PDB entry 6V8X | electron microscopy, 3.00 A resolution | chains A and B of the 12 polymer chains in the assembly

# Chain A
Molecule: Envelope glycoprotein gp120
From: Human immunodeficiency virus 1
Reference sequence: Q2N0S6 (Q2N0S6_9HIV1); the construct lacks a stretch of the UniProt sequence and is renumbered around it, so the offset changes along the chain: 33-136 = UniProt 32-135; 148-151 = UniProt 136-139; 152-184 = UniProt 143-175; 187-309 = UniProt 186-308; 3 more segments
Amino-acid sequence (471 residues; row label = number of the first residue in the row; note: 27 numbers in that range are skipped by the numbering (no residue carries them; nothing is unmodelled there); a row labelled like 151A-151C holds insertion residues (151A, then the next letters in order)):
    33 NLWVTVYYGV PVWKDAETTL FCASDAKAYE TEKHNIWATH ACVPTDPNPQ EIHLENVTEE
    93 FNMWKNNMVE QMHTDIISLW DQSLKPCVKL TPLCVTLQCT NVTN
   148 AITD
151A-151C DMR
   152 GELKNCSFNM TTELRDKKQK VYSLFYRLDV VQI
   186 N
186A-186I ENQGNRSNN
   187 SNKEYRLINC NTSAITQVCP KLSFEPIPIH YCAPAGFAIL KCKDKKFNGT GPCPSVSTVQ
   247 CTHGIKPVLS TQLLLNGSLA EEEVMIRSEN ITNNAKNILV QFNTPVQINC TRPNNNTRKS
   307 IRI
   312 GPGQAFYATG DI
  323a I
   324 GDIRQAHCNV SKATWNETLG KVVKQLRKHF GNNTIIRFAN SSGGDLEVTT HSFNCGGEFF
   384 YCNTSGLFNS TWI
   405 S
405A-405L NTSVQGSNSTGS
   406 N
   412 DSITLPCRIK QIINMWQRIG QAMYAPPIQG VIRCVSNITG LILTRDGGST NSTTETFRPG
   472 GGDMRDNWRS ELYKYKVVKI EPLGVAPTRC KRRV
Disordered / not traced: 58-65, 151A-151C, 186A-186I, 405A-405L
Cystine bridges: Cys54-Cys74, Cys119-Cys205, Cys126-Cys196, Cys131-Cys157, Cys218-Cys247, Cys228-Cys239, Cys296-Cys331, Cys378-Cys445, Cys385-Cys418
Covalently attached groups: N-acetylglucosamine (NAG) linked to Asn88, Asn133, Asn156, Asn160, Asn197, Asn262, Asn295, Asn301, Asn332, Asn339, Asn355, Asn363, Asn386, Asn392, Asn448; glycan linked to Asn276
Differences from the reference sequence: conflict Ile68 (Val67 in Q2N0S6), Ala148 (Asn136 in Q2N0S6), Val204 (Ala203 in Q2N0S6), Leu208 (Val207 in Q2N0S6), Leu255 (Val254 in Q2N0S6), Asn332 (Thr330 in Q2N0S6), Cys501 (Ala498 in Q2N0S6)
Reported in the primary citation:
  - conformationally variable residues (side-chain flip): His66, His72

# Chain B
Molecule: Envelope glycoprotein gp41
From: Human immunodeficiency virus 1
Reference sequence: Q2N0S9 (Q2N0S9_9HIV1); residues 520-664 here correspond to UniProt positions 519-663 (UniProt number = residue number - 1)
Amino-acid sequence (145 residues; numbered 520 to 664; the number before each row is that of its first residue):
   520 LGFLGAAGST MGAASMTLTV QARNLLSGIV QQQSNLLRAI EAQQHLLKLT VWGIKQLQAR
   580 VLAVERYLRD QQLLGIWGCS GKLICCTNVP WNSSWSNRNL SEIWDNMTWL QWDKEISNYT
   640 QIIYGLLEES QNQQEKNEQD LLALD
Disordered / not traced: 546-562
Cystine bridges: Cys598-Cys604
Covalently attached groups: N-acetylglucosamine (NAG) linked to Asn611
Differences from the reference sequence: conflict Cys605 (Thr604 in Q2N0S9)
Reported in the primary citation:
  - conformationally variable residues (helix shift): Lys567, Trp571

# How chain A and chain B interact
Cross-chain cystine bridges: Cys501(A)-Cys605(B)
Residue-residue contacts - 82 pairs, chain A then chain B:
  Leu34(A) - Pro609(B)
  Leu34(A) - Trp610(B)  hydrogen bond (backbone-backbone)
  Leu34(A) - Leu619(B)  hydrophobic
  Trp35(A) - Asn607(B)
  Trp35(A) - Val608(B)
  Trp35(A) - Pro609(B)
  Trp35(A) - Trp610(B)
  Val36(A) - Thr606(B)  hydrogen bond (backbone-side chain)
  Val36(A) - Val608(B)  hydrogen bond (backbone-backbone)
  Thr37(A) - Cys604(B)
  Thr37(A) - Cys605(B)
  Val38(A) - Leu593(B)  hydrophobic
  Val38(A) - Trp596(B)  hydrophobic
  Val38(A) - Leu602(B)
  Val38(A) - Ile603(B)
  Val38(A) - Cys604(B)  hydrogen bond (backbone-backbone)
  Tyr39(A) - Leu602(B)
  Tyr39(A) - Ile603(B)  hydrophobic
  Tyr39(A) - Trp623(B)
  Tyr39(A) - Trp628(B)  hydrophobic
  Tyr40(A) - Leu537(B)
  Tyr40(A) - Leu544(B)
  Tyr40(A) - Asp589(B)
  Tyr40(A) - Gln590(B)  hydrogen bond
  Tyr40(A) - Leu602(B)  hydrogen bond (backbone-backbone)
  Gly41(A) - Leu537(B)
  Gly41(A) - Gln540(B)
  Val42(A) - Leu537(B)
  Val42(A) - Trp628(B)  hydrophobic
  Pro43(A) - Leu523(B)  hydrophobic
  Pro43(A) - Ala525(B)
  Pro43(A) - Gln540(B)
  Val44(A) - Trp628(B)
  Val44(A) - Leu629(B)
  Trp45(A) - Leu523(B)  hydrophobic
  Trp45(A) - Ala526(B)  hydrophobic
  Trp45(A) - Leu629(B)  hydrophobic
  Lys46(A) - Asp632(B)  salt bridge
  Phe53(A) - Lys574(B)
  His66(A) - His564(B)
  His72(A) - His564(B)
  His72(A) - Lys567(B)  hydrogen bond
  Val75(A) - Gln575(B)
  Ile84(A) - Gly521(B)
  Leu86(A) - Gly524(B)
  Glu87(A) - Gly527(B)
  Asn88(A) - Gly527(B)
  Val89(A) - Ala526(B)  hydrophobic
  Asp107(A) - Lys574(B)  salt bridge
  Leu111(A) - Trp571(B)  hydrophobic
  Gln114(A) - Lys567(B)
  Gln114(A) - Trp571(B)  hydrogen bond
  Ser115(A) - His564(B)
  Ser115(A) - Lys567(B)  hydrogen bond
  Lys117(A) - Leu566(B)
  Pro118(A) - His564(B)
  Ala221(A) - Leu545(B)
  Gly222(A) - Asn543(B)
  Gly222(A) - Arg585(B)  hydrogen bond (backbone-side chain)
  Gln246(A) - Phe522(B)
  Ile491(A) - Leu523(B)  hydrophobic
  Ile491(A) - Arg585(B)  hydrogen bond (backbone-side chain)
  Pro493(A) - Leu544(B)  hydrophobic
  Pro493(A) - Asp589(B)
  Leu494(A) - Leu592(B)  hydrophobic
  Val496(A) - Trp628(B)
  Val496(A) - Trp631(B)  hydrogen bond (backbone-side chain)
  Ala497(A) - Trp623(B)  hydrophobic
  Ala497(A) - Trp628(B)  hydrophobic
  Pro498(A) - Trp610(B)  hydrophobic
  Pro498(A) - Trp623(B)  hydrogen bond (backbone-side chain)
  Pro498(A) - Trp631(B)
  Thr499(A) - Trp623(B)
  Cys501(A) - Cys605(B)  disulfide
  Arg503(A) - Trp596(B)
  Arg503(A) - Cys598(B)
  Arg503(A) - Cys605(B)  hydrogen bond (side chain-backbone)
  Arg503(A) - Thr606(B)
  Arg503(A) - Gln650(B)
  Arg503(A) - Asn651(B)
  Arg503(A) - Glu654(B)  salt bridge
  Val505(A) - Glu654(B)
Other interface residues (no listed pair), chain A (52 interface residues in all): Ile68, Ala73, His85, Glu91, Pro220, Phe223, Thr244, Lys490, Glu492, Gly495, Lys502
Other interface residues (no listed pair), chain B (55 interface residues in all): Leu520, Met530, Ala533, Ala578, Leu581, Ala582, Tyr586, Gly597, Trp614, Ile622, Ile642, Tyr643

# Overview
The interface between chain A and chain B involves 52 residues on one side and 55 on the other; the contacts
include 1 disulfide bond, 14 hydrogen bonds and 3 salt bridges. Polar contacts include Lys46(A)-Asp632(B),
Asp107(A)-Lys574(B) and Arg503(A)-Glu654(B). The paper reports conformational variability at His66(A),
His72(A) and Lys567(B) among others.
Chain A is Envelope glycoprotein gp120 and chain B is Envelope glycoprotein gp41, both from Human
immunodeficiency virus 1; the structure, VRC01 Bound BG505 F14 HIV-1 SOSIP Envelope Trimer Structure, was
determined by electron microscopy (same publication as 6V8Z).
